PDB entry 3MGP | X-ray diffraction, 2.44 A resolution | chains G and J of the 10 polymer chains in the assembly

# Chain G
Molecule: Histone H2A
Source organism: Xenopus laevis
UniProt: Q6AZJ8 (Q6AZJ8_XENLA); residues 1-119 here correspond to UniProt positions 2-120 (UniProt number = residue number + 1)
Sequence (119 residues; row label = number of the first residue in the row):
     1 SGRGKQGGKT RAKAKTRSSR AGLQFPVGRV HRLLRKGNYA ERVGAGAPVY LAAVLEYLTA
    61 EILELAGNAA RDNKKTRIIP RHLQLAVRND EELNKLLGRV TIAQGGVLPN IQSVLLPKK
Not modelled in the structure: 1-12, 119

# Chain J
Molecule: 147-nt DNA strand
Sequence (147 nucleotides; numbered -73 to 73; the number before each row is that of its first residue; numbers below 1 keep their minus sign (DA-73 is residue -73)):
   -73 ATCAATATCC ACCTGCAGAT ACTACCAAAA GTGTATTTGG AAACTGCTCC ATCAAAAGGC
   -13 ATGTTCAGCT GGATTCCAGC TGAACATGCC TTTTGATGGA GCAGTTTCCA AATACACTTT
    47 TGGTAGTATC TGCAGGTGGA TATTGAT
Bound ions: Co2+ site 1 near DG-56 (its only coordinating residue here); Co2+ site 2: DG-35, DG-34; Co2+ site 3 near DG-6 (its only coordinating residue here); Co2+ site 4 near DG-3 (its only coordinating residue here); Co2+ site 5 near DG5 (its only coordinating residue here); Co2+ site 6 near DG24 (its only coordinating residue here); Co2+ site 7 near DG25 (its only coordinating residue here); Co2+ site 8 near DG27 (its only coordinating residue here); Co2+ site 9 near DA29 (its only coordinating residue here); Co2+ site 10 near DG48 (its only coordinating residue here); Co2+ site 11 near DG61 (its only coordinating residue here); Co2+ site 12 near DG71 (its only coordinating residue here)

# Interface between chain G and chain J
Residue-residue contacts (18; chain G residue first):
  Lys13(G) - DA-45(J)  base contact
  Lys13(G) - DA-44(J)  hydrogen bond to the base
  Lys13(G) - DG-43(J)  sugar contact
  Lys13(G) - DT-42(J)  sugar contact
  Ala14(G) - DG-43(J)  phosphate contact
  Ala14(G) - DT-42(J)  phosphate contact
  Lys15(G) - DG-43(J)  sugar contact
  Lys15(G) - DT-42(J)  phosphate contact
  Thr16(G) - DG-43(J)  phosphate contact
  Arg17(G) - DG-43(J)  salt bridge to the phosphate
  Arg20(G) - DT-42(J)  salt bridge to the phosphate
  Gly28(G) - DA-44(J)  phosphate contact
  Arg29(G) - DA-44(J)  phosphate contact
  Arg32(G) - DA-45(J)  phosphate contact
  Arg32(G) - DA-44(J)  salt bridge to the phosphate
  Glu41(G) - DG-35(J)  phosphate contact
  Arg42(G) - DG-35(J)  hydrogen bond to the sugar
  Arg77(G) - DA-55(J)  sugar contact
Interface residues without a listed pair, chain J (7 interface residues in all): DT-36

# In short
12 residues of chain G and 7 residues of chain J are in contact, with 2 hydrogen bonds and 3 salt bridges.
Polar pairs include Lys13(G)-DA-44(J), Arg42(G)-DG-35(J) and Arg17(G)-DG-43(J). DG-35(J) and DG-34(J) form the
Co2+ site 2.
Here chain G is Histone H2A (Xenopus laevis) and chain J is a 147-nt DNA strand. Entry 3MGP (Binding of Cobalt
ions to the Nucleosome Core Particle) was determined by X-ray diffraction, deposited together with 3MGQ, 3MGR
and 3MGS.
